PDB entry 7WZS | X-ray diffraction, 3.60 A resolution | chains A and B of the 3 polymer chains in the assembly

== Chain A ==
Molecule: CopC
From: Chromobacterium violaceum ATCC 12472
Reference sequence: Q7NWF2 (Q7NWF2_CHRVO); residue numbers follow UniProt; this construct covers 51-487
Sequence (443 residues; row label = number of the first residue in the row):
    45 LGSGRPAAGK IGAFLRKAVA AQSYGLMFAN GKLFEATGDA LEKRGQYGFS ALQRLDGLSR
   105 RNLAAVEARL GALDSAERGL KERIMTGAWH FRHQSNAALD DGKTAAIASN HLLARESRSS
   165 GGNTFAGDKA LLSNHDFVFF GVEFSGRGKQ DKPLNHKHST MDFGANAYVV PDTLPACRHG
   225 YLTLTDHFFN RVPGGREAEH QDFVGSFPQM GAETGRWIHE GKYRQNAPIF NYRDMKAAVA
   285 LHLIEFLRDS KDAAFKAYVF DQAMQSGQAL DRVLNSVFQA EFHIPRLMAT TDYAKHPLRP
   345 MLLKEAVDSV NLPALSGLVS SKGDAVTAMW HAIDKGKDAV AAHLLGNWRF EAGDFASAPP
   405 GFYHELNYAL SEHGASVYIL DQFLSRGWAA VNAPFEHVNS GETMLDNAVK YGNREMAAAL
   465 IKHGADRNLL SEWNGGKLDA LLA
Disordered / not traced: 162-170
Sequence notes: expression tag (45-50)
Curated features (UniProtKB/Swiss-Prot):
  - active site: Glu325
  - binding site (NAD(+)): His137, Gln138, Ser139, Leu143, Ala150, Ala152, Asn154, Leu157, Asn167, Phe183, His202, Asp230, Glu325
  - binding site (nicotinamide): His137, Phe183, Phe184, His202, Phe207, Glu325
  - binding site (ADP-D-ribose): Ser139, Leu143, Ala152, Asn154, Leu157, Gly166, Asn167, Thr168, Phe183, Phe207, Asp230
  - site (Important for catalytic activity): His137, Phe183, Phe207, Asp230
What the authors report for this chain:
  - mutagenesis - I55D/F58D/L59D: abolished catalytic activity on substrate caspases
  - mutagenesis - I55D/F58D/L59D: abolished signaling in response to TNF-alpha-plus-CHX
  - catalytic residues: Glu325 (proposed by the authors, not directly observed)
  - mutagenesis - D172A, D230A, E325A: abolished catalytic activity on caspase-7/8
  - mutagenesis - H137A, F183A/F207A: unchanged catalytic activity on caspase-7/8
  - mutagenesis - D172A, D230A: abolished signaling in response to apoptotic pathway
  - catalytic residues: Asp172, Asp230
  - mutagenesis - E325A/H327A: abolished catalytic activity on caspase-4
  - mutagenesis - E325A: unchanged binding to Calmodulin-1

== Chain B ==
Molecule: Caspase-7
From: Homo sapiens
Notes: EC 3.4.22.60
Reference sequence: P55210 (CASP7_HUMAN); numbering as in UniProt (aligned over 24-303)
Sequence (289 residues; each row starts with the number of its first residue):
    23 MAKPDRSSFV PSLFSKKKKN VTMRSIKTTR DRVPTYQYNM NFEKLGKCII INNKNFDKVT
    83 GMGVRNGTDK DAEALFKCFR SLGFDVIVYN DCSCAKMQDL LKKASEEDHT NAACFACILL
   143 SHGEENVIYG KDGVTPIKDL TAHFRGDRCK TLLEKPKLFF IQAARGTELD DGIQADSGPI
   203 NDTDANPRYK IPVEADFLFA YSTVPGYYSW RSPGRGSWFV QALCSILEEH GKDLEIMQIL
   263 TRVNDRVARH FESQSDDPHF HEKKQIPCVV SMLTKELYFS QLEHHHHHH
Disordered / not traced: 23-55, 188-212, 230-238, 278-285, 304-311
Sequence notes: initiating methionine (23); engineered mutation Ala186 (Cys in P55210); expression tag (304-311)
Curated features (UniProtKB/Swiss-Prot):
  - region: Lys38 to Lys41 (Exosite), Lys76 to Arg87 (Loop L1), Arg187 to Gln196 (Loop L2), Val226 to Gly238 (Loop L3), Glu274 to Ile288 (Loop L4)
  - active site: His144
  - site: Phe36, Ser37 (Cleavage), Met45, Arg46 (Cleavage), Ser47, Ile48 (Cleavage), Arg187 (Involved in allosteric regulation), Tyr223 (Involved in allosteric regulation)
  - modified residue: Ser30 (Phosphoserine), Ser37 (Phosphoserine), Thr173 (Phosphothreonine), Arg233 (Microbial infection: ADP-riboxanated arginine), Ser239 (Phosphoserine)
What the authors report for this chain:
  - conformationally variable residues (order/disorder transition): Tyr230 to Gly238

== How chain A and chain B interact ==
Residue-residue contacts (26):
  Phe232(A) - Tyr229(B)  hydrophobic
  Arg235(A) - Ser275(B)  hydrogen bond (side chain-backbone)
  Arg235(A) - Gln276(B)
  Arg235(A) - Ser277(B)
  Trp261(A) - Glu274(B)
  Trp261(A) - Ser275(B)
  Trp261(A) - Gln276(B)
  Arg268(A) - Gln276(B)  hydrogen bond
  Tyr407(A) - Glu95(B)
  Tyr412(A) - Asn112(B)
  His417(A) - Asn77(B)  hydrogen bond
  His441(A) - Val110(B)
  Val442(A) - Val110(B)
  Val442(A) - Asn112(B)
  Asn443(A) - Val110(B)  hydrogen bond (backbone-backbone)
  Asn443(A) - Tyr111(B)
  Asn443(A) - Asn112(B)  hydrogen bond (side chain-backbone)
  Asn443(A) - Cys114(B)
  Ser444(A) - Tyr111(B)
  Lys454(A) - Asp113(B)
  Lys454(A) - Lys153(B)  hydrogen bond (backbone-side chain)
  Tyr455(A) - Asn77(B)
  Tyr455(A) - Asp113(B)  hydrogen bond
  Trp477(A) - Ala117(B)  hydrophobic
  Trp477(A) - Lys118(B)
  Trp477(A) - Asp121(B)
Interface residues without a listed pair, chain A (18 interface residues in all): Phe233, His408, Glu416, Glu446
Interface residues without a listed pair, chain B (20 interface residues in all): Asp91, Lys99, Ile109, Ser115
The authors on this interface:
  - residue pairs: His417(A)-Asn77(B) (hydrogen bond), Val442(A)-Val110(B) (hydrophobic contact), Asn443(A)-Asn112(B) (hydrogen bond), Lys454(A)-Asp113(B), Tyr455(A)-Asp113(B) (hydrogen bond)
  - interface residues, chain A: Asn443(A), Lys454(A)
  - hot spots on chain A (mutagenesis) - H417A/Y455A, N443A/K454A: decreased binding to Caspase-7 (chain B)
  - interface residues, chain B: Asn112(B), Asp113(B)

== Overview ==
Chain A and chain B form an interface of 18 and 20 residues respectively, with 7 hydrogen bonds. Polar pairs
include Arg235(A)-Ser275(B), Arg268(A)-Gln276(B) and His417(A)-Asn77(B). The authors report hydrogen bonds
between His417(A) and Asn77(B), Asn443(A) and Asn112(B) and Tyr455(A) and Asp113(B); a hydrophobic contact
between Val442(A) and Val110(B); a contact between Lys454(A) and Asp113(B). From the paper: catalytic residues
Glu325(A), Asp172(A) and Asp230(A); D172A, D230A and E325A of chain A abolish catalytic activity on
caspase-7/8; 9 substitutions were tested in all.
Chain A is CopC (Chromobacterium violaceum ATCC 12472) and chain B is Caspase-7 (Homo sapiens); the structure,
Crystal structure of Chromobacterium violaceum effector CopC in complex with host calmodulin and caspase-7,
was determined by X-ray diffraction.
